PDB entry 7XZJ | electron microscopy, 2.97 A resolution | chains 7 and A of the 8 polymer chains in the assembly

== Chain 7 ==
Protein: Toc75
Organism: Chlamydomonas reinhardtii
Reference sequence: A8IE32 (A8IE32_CHLRE); residue numbers follow UniProt; this construct covers 1-798
Amino-acid sequence (798 residues; numbered 1 to 798; the number before each row is that of its first residue):
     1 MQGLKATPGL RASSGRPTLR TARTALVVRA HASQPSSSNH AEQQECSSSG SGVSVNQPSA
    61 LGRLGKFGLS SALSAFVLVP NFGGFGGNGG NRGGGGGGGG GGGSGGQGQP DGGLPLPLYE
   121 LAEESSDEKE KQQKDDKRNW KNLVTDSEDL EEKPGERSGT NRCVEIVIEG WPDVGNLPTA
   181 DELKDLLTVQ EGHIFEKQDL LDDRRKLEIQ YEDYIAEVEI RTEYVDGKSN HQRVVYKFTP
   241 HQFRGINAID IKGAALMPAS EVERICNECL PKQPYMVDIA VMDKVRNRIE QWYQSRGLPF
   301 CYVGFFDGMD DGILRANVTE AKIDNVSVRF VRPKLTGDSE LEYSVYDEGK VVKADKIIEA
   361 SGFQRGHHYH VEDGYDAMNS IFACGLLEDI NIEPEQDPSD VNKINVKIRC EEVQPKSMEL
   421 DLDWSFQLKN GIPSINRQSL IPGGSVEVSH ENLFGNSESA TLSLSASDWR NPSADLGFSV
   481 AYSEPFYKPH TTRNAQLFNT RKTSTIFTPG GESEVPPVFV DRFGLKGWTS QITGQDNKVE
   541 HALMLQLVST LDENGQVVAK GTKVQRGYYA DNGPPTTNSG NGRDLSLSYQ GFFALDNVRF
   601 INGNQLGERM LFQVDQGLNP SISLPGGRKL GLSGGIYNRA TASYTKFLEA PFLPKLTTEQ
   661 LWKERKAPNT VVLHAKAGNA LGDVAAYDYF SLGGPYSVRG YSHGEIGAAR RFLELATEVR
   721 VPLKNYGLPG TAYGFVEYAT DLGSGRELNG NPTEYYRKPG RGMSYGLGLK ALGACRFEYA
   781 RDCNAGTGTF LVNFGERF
Not modelled in the structure: 1-148, 622-628

== Chain A ==
Protein: Tic214
Organism: Chlamydomonas reinhardtii
Reference sequence: P36495 (YCF78_CHLRE); numbering as in UniProt (aligned over 1-1995)
Amino-acid sequence (1995 residues; numbered 1 to 1995; the number before each row is that of its first residue):
     1 MITFTFMSLV TSVKDYVEIT HKLIEIEPLK NYTEFGAVFT YFIFSIGEFF KNFFSFSFLN
    61 NIWSIPIIIP DIASAMISEV SVLDGYFHNA FTFLETSVNT TTNPSLVIFE KFVIGIINSL
   121 FLILPTSTSH LITLRRFVMQ GLEAGYMAGL GTLAGNFLWL ASIILGWRFF VIPWLSLDIF
   181 RYLLGFVLLV KYIWDSSKER RMALEDLSKW KIFLLNFLLA LTEQSCIYPF ISNLSFGPDA
   241 SILEGFPVDN YPQFLLIHGA YLLGILFGSF SLLQFTCWFW ENPAFSIYLW ITTKSSLKIS
   301 TSSYYKILNF TFLYATMLCA IASIPYYGLD YTITNPIGLV PQDRILNQKK SQSDPDKLIT
   361 ETAFLNLNPT DKNSRIRDGV HARRERWKQR LIKYQAFDAS TYDQGVYDFL TIEDLNYGFD
   421 RFWLRRKMRN HQIRFRLFPG PWMRSLKKQL NNPANPSLET STKAASGPRV EFFRILFEQF
   481 YHPNFHDRAA MQTNPAEARN KFISTSPLAS TESKKALNST FSLGNINNSS TGIEGLVLTN
   541 TQATLLPTDL QTKRTIKPGL IYTNSALRKF VRNVNTRLNL KLLNSKETNL TTKYKSQFIY
   601 SKRWKSIFSK IQPLQNGTTR KSYQLFRNVA KQILVTPDAK SLKLITINQK LSLKERKLLE
   661 LRTQYNNNST LTTTAPLTLV RPLNVYLQKE EAFKRKLRYY GTMPMRKLTV GNQAPYFKAL
   721 MKRGFYYYKP TLRWRKTLYV ASLRRGFRKK SRKQRILVMP SNQQNFNNTL DNTKTNINQN
   781 NLANPLGGNE VPMYGADGEN SLITKPTHSY TVLGKRASRY RHQIYKDVLQ HWYYTPFNRL
   841 LMKFDVDAFI NRQPKSHFLT KNEERALHIR RFLLSEHYDT LRWYTYMQHY KTMKTNIGGT
   901 KSFANRAYNQ QFQGTFKKIR HLFAITPKQG DFYTLKFDQP LYNDNKLKDN LYFHEELLTD
   961 YYNGTNLQTN QTSNISVNST TTFIDNSLRT TQLPVPSSSF DIVNQSSTLI GLTTMQNALR
  1021 KNVVESTLTS LNSDGEAATS QPKLNFVYSE LFVKLIKECK KRIHDQTFLK NYITHRIEKR
  1081 EQLNQEQTKE LNKRLEKLKV WLNSDKGSIS KLQNTPVQDP NISSPDKVLT TAMQKAVNES
  1141 ISLSGIMPSD KIKTTYGNLT NAYTIKTENA ILTKLNVINQ LTNNETTTQK NTLIKSIGVN
  1201 KIQTVLQTII TNFKSSLYNQ TQLLRVKTDK DLQWWRTKQR VITKRKSARK RDRFKKQIAV
  1261 VNKKLAALSK KVETEKSNLY QTLYGNYEIS DYLLRNVPTG SSAVIDSTVL RKKQDNQAYL
  1321 PKETNNVQFN SFVDSNNNVW QTFFAKKLRK KISSKGRRYR SLSLARYLTA TRKPRLVGLD
  1381 NLTKIDNITT LQGAFITKEE KQDSLNLTIQ RKQELTNSLK KSQIKKRSRH SWKKRSRHQF
  1441 SRNHYKYRKR HTHGNGKLRV MNKKLKKFKA TNELRQWWWN SFLPRYLSNL QVNNSTLTNK
  1501 NVSFKPLSNT NSVPSTNMAS PTTSRNLLDN LNSSNQISTS ASMNQNIVTE SVKVETNQVY
  1561 LPEGEKSFDI TSMTTTLPFY AGWDESLKKF VVTNRLLSRR DAGLSVNNNP QEINFTNPPI
  1621 QGLNEGSFLY WQTEMPFNSY NIDQFITTNQ SFYAPLGWRR FEFRHSILKT WVNNTKAGNN
  1681 NIKKKTLIIS LKNLQPLKSS QQKQNQIKTK KLVARRIKKR YKLLKQMPNQ LMYSPTGPLL
  1741 TEVLPSHYIS VFDQQYRLPR NRYLKRNPLK TLKKTTLLAL MDSSKQTNGV NKEFTLRKRV
  1801 KPRRKYHRKR FIKKDGLIFP RRTKFNTNTT LTGNALITNN VNSIEEDDLR WRPSSRTKQK
  1861 RKDNTRSSAA SKTKSNKRVK TNPLRLRQLR RREFQQVLKP LQRYIPQNGG FTWPGDYLRL
  1921 EIVEMPKLKS INIKKTSLKQ KINVQPVGIM PRKYLIEKHN IKVLKKKLSQ AYSTQQLTKV
  1981 VQEYKNLIQN SPPAI
Not modelled in the structure: 1-595, 668-1042, 1089-1223, 1285-1344, 1495-1682, 1734-1947, 1991-1995
Small-molecule neighbours: inositol hexakisphosphate (IHP): Lys1230, Trp1235, Lys1238, Gln1239, Ile1242, Lys1276, Tyr1359, Lys1457, Val1460, Lys1464, Ser1690, Leu1691, Lys1692
What the authors report for this chain:
  - binding site for inositol hexakisphosphate: Trp1235

== Chain 7 / chain A interface ==
Residue-residue contacts - 77 pairs, chain 7 then chain A:
  Ile209(7) with Arg1716(A)
  Glu212(7) with Arg1716(A), salt bridge
  His241(7) with Leu1731(A); Gly1948(A); Ile1949(A)
  Gln242(7) with Gly1948(A), hydrogen bond (backbone-backbone)
  Phe243(7) with Asn1729(A); Gln1730(A), hydrogen bond (backbone-side chain); Gly1948(A)
  Ile279(7) with Gln1730(A)
  Met282(7) with Gln1730(A)
  Ser295(7) with Ala1394(A); Phe1395(A), hydrogen bond (backbone-backbone)
  Arg296(7) with Gly1393(A); Ala1394(A)
  Met309(7) with Asn1729(A); Gln1730(A)
  Pro333(7) with Arg1366(A); Phe1440(A)
  Lys334(7) with Phe1440(A)
  Leu335(7) with Phe1440(A), hydrophobic; Asn1443(A); His1444(A); Tyr1447(A), hydrophobic
  Thr336(7) with His1444(A), hydrogen bond (backbone-side chain)
  Gly337(7) with Arg1240(A); Tyr1447(A); Arg1448(A); Arg1450(A), hydrogen bond (backbone-side chain)
  Asp338(7) with Arg1236(A), hydrogen bond (backbone-side chain); Arg1450(A)
  Ser339(7) with Arg1236(A); Arg1450(A); Gly1454(A)
  Leu341(7) with Phe1440(A), hydrophobic; His1444(A)
  Tyr343(7) with Arg1366(A)
  Glu372(7) with Ile1385(A); Thr1389(A)
  Tyr375(7) with Arg1372(A); Asp1386(A), hydrogen bond
  Asp376(7) with Ile1385(A)
  Met378(7) with Thr1369(A); Ala1370(A)
  Asn379(7) with Thr1371(A); Arg1372(A), hydrogen bond (side chain-backbone)
  Phe382(7) with Thr1371(A); Trp1432(A), hydrophobic; Arg1437(A)
  Gly385(7) with Trp1432(A)
  Glu388(7) with Arg1366(A), salt bridge; Tyr1367(A), hydrogen bond; Arg1437(A); His1438(A); Gln1439(A), hydrogen bond (side chain-backbone); Phe1440(A), hydrogen bond (side chain-backbone)
  Asp389(7) with Arg1366(A); Tyr1367(A), hydrogen bond (side chain-backbone); Thr1369(A), hydrogen bond
  Ile390(7) with Thr1369(A), hydrogen bond (backbone-side chain)
  Ser457(7) with Trp1432(A)
  Phe486(7) with Trp1432(A)
  Gln535(7) with Leu1419(A); Lys1420(A), hydrogen bond (side chain-backbone); Gln1423(A), hydrogen bond
  Asp536(7) with Ile1424(A)
  Lys538(7) with Ser1428(A)
  Asp596(7) with Lys1420(A), hydrogen bond (backbone-side chain); Ile1424(A); Lys1426(A), salt bridge
  Asn597(7) with Lys1420(A), hydrogen bond
  Val598(7) with Lys1420(A); Ile1424(A)
  Arg599(7) with Thr1416(A); Ser1418(A), hydrogen bond (side chain-backbone); Lys1420(A)
  Phe600(7) with Ile1424(A), hydrophobic
Other interface residues (no listed pair), chain 7 (52 interface residues in all): Glu217, Thr239, Gln294, Glu340, Asn391, Val413, Glu419, Pro485, Thr492, Ser530, Ile532, Glu659, Trp662
Other interface residues (no listed pair), chain A (48 interface residues in all): Leu1405, Gln1413, Arg1427, Ser1431, Ser1436, Lys1446, His1453, Arg1720, Pro1951

== Summary ==
Chain 7 and chain A form an interface of 52 and 48 residues respectively; the contacts include 19 hydrogen
bonds and 3 salt bridges. Polar pairs include Glu212(7)-Arg1716(A), Glu388(7)-Arg1366(A) and
Asp596(7)-Lys1426(A). Ligands of chain A: inositol hexakisphosphate. The paper reports a binding site for
inositol hexakisphosphate at Trp1235(A).
Chain 7 is Toc75 and chain A is Tic214, both from Chlamydomonas reinhardtii; the structure, Cryo-EM structure
of TOC complex from Chlamydomonas reinhardtii, was determined by electron microscopy, deposited together with
7XZI.
